Entry 7WOW (electron microscopy, 6.11 A resolution (low resolution: residue-level contacts below are approximate; hydrogen-bond / salt-bridge calls are withheld)); this record covers chains B and G of the 9 polymer chains in the assembly.

Chain B:
Name: Spike glycoprotein
Organism: Severe acute respiratory syndrome coronavirus 2
Reference sequence: P0DTC2 (SPIKE_SARS2); aligned to UniProt positions 1-1208 over residues 1-1208
Chain sequence (1285 residues; each row starts with the number of its first residue; note: 8 numbers in that range are skipped by the numbering (no residue carries them; nothing is unmodelled there); a row labelled like 177A-177E holds insertion residues (177A, then the next letters in order)):
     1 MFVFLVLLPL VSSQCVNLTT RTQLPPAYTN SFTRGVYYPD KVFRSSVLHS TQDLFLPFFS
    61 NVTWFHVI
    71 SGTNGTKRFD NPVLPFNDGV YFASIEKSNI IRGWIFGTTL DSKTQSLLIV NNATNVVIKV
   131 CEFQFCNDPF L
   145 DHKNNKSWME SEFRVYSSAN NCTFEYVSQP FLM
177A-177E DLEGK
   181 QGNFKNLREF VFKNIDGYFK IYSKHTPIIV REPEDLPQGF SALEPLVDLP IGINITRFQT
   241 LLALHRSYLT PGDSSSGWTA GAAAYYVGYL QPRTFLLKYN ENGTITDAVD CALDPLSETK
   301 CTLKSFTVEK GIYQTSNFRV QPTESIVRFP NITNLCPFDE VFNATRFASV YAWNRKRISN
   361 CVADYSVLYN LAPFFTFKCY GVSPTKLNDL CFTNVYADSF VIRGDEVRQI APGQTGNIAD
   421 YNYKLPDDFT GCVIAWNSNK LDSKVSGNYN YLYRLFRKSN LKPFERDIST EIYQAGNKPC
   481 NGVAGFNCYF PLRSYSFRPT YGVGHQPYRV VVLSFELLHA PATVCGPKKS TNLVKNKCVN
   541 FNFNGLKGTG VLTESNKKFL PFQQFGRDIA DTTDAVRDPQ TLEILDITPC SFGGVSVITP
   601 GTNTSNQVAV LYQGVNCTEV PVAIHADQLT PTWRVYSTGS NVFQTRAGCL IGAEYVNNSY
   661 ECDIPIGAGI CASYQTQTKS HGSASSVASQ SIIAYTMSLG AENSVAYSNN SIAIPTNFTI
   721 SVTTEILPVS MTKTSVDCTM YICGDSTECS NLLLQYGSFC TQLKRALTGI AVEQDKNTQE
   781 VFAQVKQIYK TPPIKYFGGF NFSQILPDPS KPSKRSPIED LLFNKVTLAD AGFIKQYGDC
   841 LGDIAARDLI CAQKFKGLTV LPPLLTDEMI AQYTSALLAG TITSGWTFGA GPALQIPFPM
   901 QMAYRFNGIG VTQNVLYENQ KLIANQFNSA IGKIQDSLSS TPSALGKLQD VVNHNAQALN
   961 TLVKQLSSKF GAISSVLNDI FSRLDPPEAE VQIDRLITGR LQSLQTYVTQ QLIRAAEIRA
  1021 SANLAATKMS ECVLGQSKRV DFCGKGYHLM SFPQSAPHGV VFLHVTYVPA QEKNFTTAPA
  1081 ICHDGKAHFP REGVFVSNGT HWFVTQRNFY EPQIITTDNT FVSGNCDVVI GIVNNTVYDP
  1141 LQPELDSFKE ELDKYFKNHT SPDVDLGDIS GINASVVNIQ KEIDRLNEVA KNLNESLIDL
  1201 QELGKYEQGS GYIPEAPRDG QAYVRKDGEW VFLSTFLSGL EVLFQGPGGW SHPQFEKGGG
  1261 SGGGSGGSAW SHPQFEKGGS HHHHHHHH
Unresolved in the structure: 1-23, 71-78, 145-155, 177A-177E, 248-260, 621-640, 677-688, 828-846, 1148-1288
Disulfide bonds: Cys-131/Cys-166, Cys-291/Cys-301, Cys-336/Cys-361, Cys-379/Cys-432, Cys-391/Cys-525, Cys-480/Cys-488, Cys-538/Cys-590, Cys-617/Cys-649, Cys-662/Cys-671, Cys-738/Cys-760, Cys-743/Cys-749, Cys-1032/Cys-1043, Cys-1082/Cys-1126
Sequence notes: variant Val-67 (Ala in P0DTC2), Ile-95 (Thr in P0DTC2), Asp-145 (Gly142 in P0DTC2), Ile-209 (Leu212 in P0DTC2), Asp-339 (Gly in P0DTC2), Leu-371 (Ser in P0DTC2), Pro-373 (Ser in P0DTC2), Phe-375 (Ser in P0DTC2), Asn-417 (Lys in P0DTC2), Lys-440 (Asn in P0DTC2), Ser-446 (Gly in P0DTC2), Asn-477 (Ser in P0DTC2), Lys-478 (Thr in P0DTC2), Ala-484 (Glu in P0DTC2), Arg-493 (Gln in P0DTC2), Ser-496 (Gly in P0DTC2), Arg-498 (Gln in P0DTC2), Tyr-501 (Asn in P0DTC2), His-505 (Tyr in P0DTC2), Lys-547 (Thr in P0DTC2), Gly-614 (Asp in P0DTC2), Tyr-655 (His in P0DTC2), Lys-679 (Asn in P0DTC2), His-681 (Pro in P0DTC2), Lys-764 (Asn in P0DTC2), Tyr-796 (Asp in P0DTC2), Pro-817 (Phe in P0DTC2), Lys-856 (Asn in P0DTC2), His-954 (Gln in P0DTC2), Lys-969 (Asn in P0DTC2), Phe-981 (Leu in P0DTC2); insertion (212-214); engineered mutation Gly-682 (Arg in P0DTC2), Ser-683 (Arg in P0DTC2), Ser-685 (Arg in P0DTC2), Pro-892 (Ala in P0DTC2), Pro-899 (Ala in P0DTC2), Pro-942 (Ala in P0DTC2), Pro-986 (Lys in P0DTC2), Pro-987 (Val in P0DTC2); expression tag (1209-1288)
Curated features (UniProtKB/Swiss-Prot):
  - region: Asn-280 to Cys-301 (Putative superantigen), Arg-403 to Asp-405 (Integrin-binding motif), Asn-448 to Phe-456 (Immunodominant HLA epitope recognized by the CD8+), Ser-816 to Tyr-837 (Fusion peptide 1), Lys-835 to Phe-855 (Fusion peptide 2), Asp-1163 to Glu-1202 (Heptad repeat 2)
  - site: Arg-815, Ser-816 (Cleavage)
  - glycosylation: Asn-17 (N-linked (GlcNAc...) (complex) asparagine), Asn-61 (N-linked (GlcNAc...) (hybrid) asparagine), Asn-74 (N-linked (GlcNAc...) (complex) asparagine), Asn-122 (N-linked (GlcNAc...) (hybrid) asparagine), Asn-149 (N-linked (GlcNAc...) (complex) asparagine), Asn-165 (N-linked (GlcNAc...) (complex) asparagine), Asn-234 (N-linked (GlcNAc...) (high mannose) asparagine), Asn-282 (N-linked (GlcNAc...) (complex) asparagine), Thr-323 (O-linked (GalNAc) threonine), Ser-325 (O-linked (HexNAc...) serine), Asn-331 (N-linked (GlcNAc...) (complex) asparagine), Asn-343 (N-linked (GlcNAc...) (complex) asparagine), Asn-603 (N-linked (GlcNAc...) (hybrid) asparagine), Asn-616 (N-linked (GlcNAc...) (complex) asparagine), Asn-657 (N-linked (GlcNAc...) (complex) asparagine), Thr-676 (O-linked (GlcNAc...) threonine), Thr-678 (O-linked (GlcNAc...) threonine), Asn-709 (N-linked (GlcNAc...) (high mannose) asparagine), Asn-717 (N-linked (GlcNAc...) (hybrid) asparagine), Asn-801 (N-linked (GlcNAc...) (hybrid) asparagine) and 6 more in UniProt

Chain G:
Name: GW01 Fv
Organism: Homo sapiens
Chain sequence (251 residues; row label = number of the first residue in the row):
     1 QSVLTQPPSA SGTPGQRVTI SCSGSSSNIG SNTVNWYQQL PGTAPKLLIY SNNQRPSGVP
    61 DRFSGSKSGT SASLAISGLQ SEDEADYYCA AWDDSLNWVF GGGTKLTVLG GGGSGGGGSG
   121 GGGSEVQLVE SGGGVVQPGG SLRLSCAASG FRFDDHAMHW VRQAPGKGLE WVSVISGDGG
   181 STYYADSVKG RFSISRDDSK NSLYLQMNSL RTEDTALYYC AKDRSYGPPD VFNYEYGMDV
   241 WGQGTTVTVS S
Unresolved in the structure: 1-2, 111-124
Disulfide bonds: Cys-22/Cys-89, Cys-146/Cys-220

Chain B / chain G interface:
Pairs across the interface - 25 pairs, chain B then chain G:
  Tyr-369(B) / Asn-53(G)
  Tyr-369(B) / Tyr-234(G)
  Phe-374(B) / Tyr-234(G)
  Phe-375(B) / Phe-232(G)
  Phe-375(B) / Asn-233(G)
  Phe-375(B) / Tyr-234(G)
  Phe-375(B) / Glu-235(G)
  Thr-376(B) / Val-231(G)
  Thr-376(B) / Phe-232(G)
  Thr-376(B) / Tyr-234(G)
  Phe-377(B) / Tyr-234(G)
  Lys-378(B) / Asp-230(G)
  Lys-378(B) / Val-231(G)
  Lys-378(B) / Asn-233(G)
  Ser-383(B) / Gly-30(G)
  Pro-384(B) / Gly-30(G)
  Thr-385(B) / Gly-69(G)
  Gly-404(B) / Phe-232(G)
  Val-407(B) / Val-231(G)
  Val-407(B) / Phe-232(G)
  Arg-408(B) / Val-231(G)
  Gly-502(B) / Asp-155(G)
  Val-503(B) / Asp-155(G)
  Val-503(B) / Tyr-226(G)
  Gly-504(B) / Tyr-226(G)
Interface residues without a listed pair, chain B (16 interface residues in all): Asp-405
Interface residues without a listed pair, chain G (12 interface residues in all): Asp-178

Summary:
The interface between chain B and chain G involves 16 residues on one side and 12 on the other.
Chain B is Spike glycoprotein (Severe acute respiratory syndrome coronavirus 2) and chain G is GW01 Fv (Homo
sapiens); the structure, The state 6 of Omicron Spike with bispecific antibody FD01, was determined by
electron microscopy, deposited together with 7WOP, 7WOQ, 7WOR, 7WOS, 7WOU and 7WOV.
